PDB entry 9QAJ | electron microscopy, 2.95 A resolution | chains F and I of the 14 polymer chains in the assembly

# Chain F
Protein: Histone H4
Organism: Xenopus laevis
Reference sequence: P62799 (H4_XENLA); residues 1-102 here correspond to UniProt positions 2-103 (UniProt number = residue number + 1)
Amino-acid sequence (102 residues; numbered 1 to 102; the number before each row is that of its first residue):
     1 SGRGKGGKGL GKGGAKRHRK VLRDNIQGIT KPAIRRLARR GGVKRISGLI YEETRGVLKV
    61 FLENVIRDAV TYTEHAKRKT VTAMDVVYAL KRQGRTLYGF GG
Not modelled in the structure: 1-24
Curated features (UniProtKB/Swiss-Prot):
  - DNA-binding region: Lys16 to Lys20
  - modified residue: Ser1 (N-acetylserine), Arg3 (Asymmetric dimethylarginine), Lys5 (N6-(2-hydroxyisobutyryl)lysine), Lys8 (N6-(2-hydroxyisobutyryl)lysine), Lys12 (N6-(2-hydroxyisobutyryl)lysine), Lys16 (N6-(2-hydroxyisobutyryl)lysine), Lys20 (N6,N6,N6-trimethyllysine), Lys31 (N6-(2-hydroxyisobutyryl)lysine), Lys44 (N6-(2-hydroxyisobutyryl)lysine), Ser47 (Phosphoserine), Tyr51 (Phosphotyrosine), Lys59 (N6-(2-hydroxyisobutyryl)lysine), Lys77 (N6-(2-hydroxyisobutyryl)lysine), Lys79 (N6-(2-hydroxyisobutyryl)lysine), Tyr88 (Phosphotyrosine), Lys91 (N6-(2-hydroxyisobutyryl)lysine)
  - cross-link (Glycyl lysine isopeptide (Lys-Gly)): Lys31 (interchain with G-Cter in UFM1), Lys91 (interchain with G-Cter in ubiquitin)

# Chain I
Molecule: 601 DNA
Organism: Homo sapiens
Sequence (145 nucleotides; each row starts with the number of its first residue; numbers below 1 keep their minus sign (DA-72 is residue -72)):
   -72 ATCGATGTAT ATATCTGACA CGTGCCTGGA GACTAGGGAG TAATCCCCTT GGCGGTTAAA
   -12 ACGCGGGGGA CAGCGCGTAC GTGCGTTTAA GCGGTGCTAG AGCTGTCTAC GACCAATTGA
    48 GCGGCCTCGG CACCGGGATT CTGAT

# Interface between chain F and chain I
Residue-residue contacts (12):
  Arg35(F) - DG8(I)  salt bridge to the phosphate
  Lys44(F) - DG8(I)  phosphate contact
  Arg45(F) - DC7(I)  sugar contact
  Arg45(F) - DG8(I)  phosphate contact
  Ile46(F) - DC7(I)  sugar contact
  Ile46(F) - DG8(I)  hydrogen bond to the phosphate
  Ser47(F) - DC7(I)  phosphate contact
  Gly48(F) - DC7(I)  hydrogen bond to the phosphate
  Arg78(F) - DA28(I)  phosphate contact
  Lys79(F) - DG27(I)  phosphate contact
  Lys79(F) - DA28(I)  hydrogen bond to the phosphate
  Thr80(F) - DA28(I)  hydrogen bond to the phosphate
Other interface residues (no listed pair), chain F (10 interface residues in all): Lys77
Other interface residues (no listed pair), chain I (5 interface residues in all): DG29

# In short
Chain F and chain I form an interface of 10 and 5 residues respectively, with 4 hydrogen bonds and 1 salt
bridge. Among the polar pairs are Ile46(F)-DG8(I), Gly48(F)-DC7(I) and Lys79(F)-DA28(I). Curated annotation
(UniProt) lists a DNA-binding region on chain F.
Chain F is Histone H4 (Xenopus laevis) and chain I is 601 DNA (Homo sapiens); the structure, Structure of the
nucleosome-bound human BCL7A, was determined by electron microscopy.
